6KQG - chains F and H of the 9 polymer chains in the assembly; structure by X-ray diffraction, 2.78 A resolution.

# Chain F
Protein: RNA polymerase sigma factor SigA
From: Thermus thermophilus (strain HB8 / ATCC 27634 / DSM 579)
UniProt: Q5SKW1 (Q5SKW1_THET8); residues 1-423 here = UniProt positions 1-423
Amino-acid sequence (443 residues; each row starts with the number of its first residue; numbers below 1 keep their minus sign (Met-19 is residue -19)):
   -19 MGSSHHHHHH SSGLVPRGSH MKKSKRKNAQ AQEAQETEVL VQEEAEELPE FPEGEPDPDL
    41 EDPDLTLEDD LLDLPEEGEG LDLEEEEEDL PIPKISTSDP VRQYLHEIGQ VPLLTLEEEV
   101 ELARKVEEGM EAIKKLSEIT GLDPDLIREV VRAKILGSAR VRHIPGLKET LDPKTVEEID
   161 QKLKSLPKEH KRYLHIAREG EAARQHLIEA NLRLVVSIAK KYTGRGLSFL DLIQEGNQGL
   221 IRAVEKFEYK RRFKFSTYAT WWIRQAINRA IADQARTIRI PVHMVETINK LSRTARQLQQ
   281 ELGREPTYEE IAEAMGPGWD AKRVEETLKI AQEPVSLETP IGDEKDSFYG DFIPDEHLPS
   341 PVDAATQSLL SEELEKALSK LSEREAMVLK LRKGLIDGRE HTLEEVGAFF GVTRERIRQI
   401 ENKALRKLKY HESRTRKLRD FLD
Disordered / not traced: -19 to 77, 320-327
Differences from the reference sequence: initiating methionine (-19); expression tag (-18 to 0)
Ion coordination: Mg2+: Ala292, Gly296, Trp299

# Chain H
Molecule: 27-nt DNA strand
Sequence (27 nucleotides; numbered 1 to 27; the number before each row is that of its first residue):
     1 TATAATGGGA GCTGTCACGG ATGCAGG
Disordered / not traced: 25-27

# How chain F and chain H interact
Pairs across the interface (40; chain F residue first):
  Asp79(F) - DG8(H)  hydrogen bond to the base
  Val81(F) - DG8(H)  base contact
  Arg82(F) - DG8(H)  hydrogen bond to the base
  Arg82(F) - DG9(H)  base contact
  Leu85(F) - DG7(H)  base contact
  Leu85(F) - DG8(H)  base contact
  His86(F) - DG7(H)  base contact
  Gly89(F) - DG7(H)  base contact
  Leu93(F) - DT6(H)  base contact
  Ala190(F) - DT6(H)  base contact
  Asn191(F) - DT6(H)  hydrogen bond to the base
  Arg193(F) - DT6(H)  base contact
  Arg193(F) - DG7(H)  salt bridge to the phosphate
  Leu194(F) - DA5(H)  sugar contact
  Leu194(F) - DT6(H)  hydrogen bond to the base
  Val196(F) - DG7(H)  sugar contact
  Ser197(F) - DT6(H)  sugar contact
  Lys200(F) - DG8(H)  salt bridge to the phosphate
  Lys200(F) - DG9(H)  phosphate contact
  Phe209(F) - DG8(H)  sugar contact
  Lys226(F) - DT1(H)  base contact
  Lys226(F) - DA2(H)  base contact
  Phe227(F) - DA2(H)  base contact
  Glu228(F) - DA2(H)  hydrogen bond to the base
  Arg231(F) - DA2(H)  hydrogen bond to the base
  Phe233(F) - DA2(H)  sugar contact
  Phe233(F) - DT3(H)  sugar contact
  Phe233(F) - DA4(H)  phosphate contact
  Lys234(F) - DA4(H)  hydrogen bond to the phosphate
  Lys234(F) - DA5(H)  salt bridge to the phosphate
  Ser236(F) - DA4(H)  sugar contact
  Ser236(F) - DA5(H)  hydrogen bond to the phosphate
  Thr237(F) - DA2(H)  phosphate contact
  Thr237(F) - DT3(H)  sugar contact
  Thr237(F) - DA4(H)  hydrogen bond to the phosphate
  Thr237(F) - DA5(H)  base contact
  Tyr238(F) - DT1(H)  base contact
  Tyr238(F) - DA2(H)  stacking on the base
  Thr240(F) - DA5(H)  hydrogen bond to the base
  Trp241(F) - DT1(H)  sugar contact
Also at the interface, not in a pair above, chain F (30 interface residues in all): Ile88, Glu99, Trp242, Arg244

# Summary
30 residues of chain F and 9 residues of chain H are in contact; the contacts include 10 hydrogen bonds, 3
salt bridges and 1 aromatic stacking contact. Among the polar pairs are Asp79(F)-DG8(H), Arg82(F)-DG8(H) and
Asn191(F)-DT6(H). Ala292(F), Gly296(F) and Trp299(F) coordinate Mg2+.
Chain F is RNA polymerase sigma factor SigA (Thermus thermophilus (strain HB8 / ATCC 27634 / DSM 579)) and
chain H is a 27-nt DNA strand; the structure, Thermus thermophilus initial transcription complex comprising
sigma A and 5'-OH RNA of 6 nt, was determined by X-ray diffraction (same publication as 6KQD, 6KQE, 6KQF,
6KQH, 6KQL, 6KQM and 6 further entries).
